Entry 3FB8 (X-ray diffraction, 3.40 A resolution); this record covers chains A and C of the 3 polymer chains in the assembly.

== Chain A ==
Molecule: antibody fab fragment heavy chain
Organism: Mus musculus
Notes: antibody fragment or engineered binder
Amino-acid sequence (219 residues; each row starts with the number of its first residue):
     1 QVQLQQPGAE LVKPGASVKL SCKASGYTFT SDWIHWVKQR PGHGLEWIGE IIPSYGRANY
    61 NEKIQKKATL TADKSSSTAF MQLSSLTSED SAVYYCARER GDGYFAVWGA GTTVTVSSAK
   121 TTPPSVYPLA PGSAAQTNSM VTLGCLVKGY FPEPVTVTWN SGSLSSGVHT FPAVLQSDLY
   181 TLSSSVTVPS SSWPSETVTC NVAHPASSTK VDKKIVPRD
Cystine bridges: C22-C96

== Chain C ==
Molecule: Voltage-gated potassium channel
Organism: Streptomyces lividans
UniProt: P0A334 (KCSA_STRLI); residues 21-124 here = UniProt positions 21-124
Amino-acid sequence (104 residues; numbered 21 to 124; the number before each row is that of its first residue):
    21 GSALQWRAAG AATVLLVIVL LAGSYLAVLA ERGAPGAQLI TYPRALWWSV ETATTVGYGD
    81 LYPVTLWGRC VAVVVMVAGI TSFGLVTAAL ATWFVGQEQQ QQGQ
Unresolved in the structure: 21-25, 113-124
Differences from the reference sequence: engineered mutation Q25 (His in P0A334), C90 (Leu in P0A334), Q117 (Arg in P0A334), Q120 (Glu in P0A334), Q121 (Arg in P0A334), Q122 (Arg in P0A334), Q124 (His in P0A334)
Metal / ion sites: rubidium ion site 1 near T75 (its only coordinating residue here); rubidium ion site 2: T75, V76; rubidium ion site 3: G77, Y78
Swiss-Prot annotation at these positions:
  - motif: T75 to D80 (Selectivity filter)
  - mutagenesis: E71 (E71A: Prevents channel inactivation)

== How chain A and chain C interact ==
Contacting residue pairs (20; chain A residue first):
  T30(A) with Y45(C), hydrogen bond (backbone-side chain)
  S31(A) with Y62(C), hydrogen bond (backbone-side chain)
  W33(A) with Y62(C), hydrogen bond
  E50(A) with R52(C), salt bridge
  I52(A) with Y45(C); L49(C), hydrophobic; Y62(C)
  S54(A) with Y45(C), hydrogen bond
  Y55(A) with L49(C), hydrophobic
  R57(A) with L49(C), hydrogen bond (side chain-backbone); A50(C); R52(C)
  N59(A) with R52(C); G53(C)
  E62(A) with P55(C)
  E99(A) with R52(C), salt bridge
  G101(A) with R52(C); T61(C); Y62(C), hydrogen bond (backbone-backbone); P63(C)
Other interface residues (no listed pair), chain A (15 interface residues in all): H35, R100, D102
Other interface residues (no listed pair), chain C (10 interface residues in all): V48

== Summary ==
The interface between chain A and chain C involves 15 residues on one side and 10 on the other, with 6
hydrogen bonds and 2 salt bridges. Polar pairs include E50(A)-R52(C), E99(A)-R52(C) and T30(A)-Y45(C). Curated
annotation (UniProt) lists one mutagenesis site on chain C.
Chain A is antibody fab fragment heavy chain (Mus musculus) and chain C is Voltage-gated potassium channel
(Streptomyces lividans); the structure, KcsA Potassium channel in the open-conductive state with 20 A opening
at T112 in the presence ..., was determined by X-ray diffraction.
